Entry 5ZCL (X-ray diffraction, 2.66 A resolution); this record covers chains A and C.

Chain A:
Protein: Probable protein phosphatase 2C 50
Source organism: Oryza sativa subsp. japonica
Notes: EC 3.1.3.16
UniProt: Q6L5H6 (P2C50_ORYSJ); numbering as in UniProt (aligned over 58-385)
Sequence (328 residues; row label = number of the first residue in the row):
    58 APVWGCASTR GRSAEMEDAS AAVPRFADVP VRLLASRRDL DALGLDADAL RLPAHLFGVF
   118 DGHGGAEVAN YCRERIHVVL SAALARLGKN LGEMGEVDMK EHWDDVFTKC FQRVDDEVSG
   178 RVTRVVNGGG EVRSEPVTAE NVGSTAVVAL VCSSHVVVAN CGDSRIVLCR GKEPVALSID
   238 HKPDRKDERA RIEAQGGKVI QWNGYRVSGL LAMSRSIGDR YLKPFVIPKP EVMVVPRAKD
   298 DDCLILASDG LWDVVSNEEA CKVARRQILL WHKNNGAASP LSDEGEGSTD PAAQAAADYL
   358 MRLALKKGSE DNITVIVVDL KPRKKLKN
Unresolved in the structure: 334-343, 380-385
Sequence notes: engineered mutation Ala139 (Glu in Q6L5H6), Ala140 (Glu in Q6L5H6), Ala142 (Lys in Q6L5H6), Leu267 (Ile in Q6L5H6)
Swiss-Prot annotation at these positions:
  - motif: Val264 to Gly266, Leu268 (Modulates binding affinity to PYR/PYL/RCAR abscisic acid intracellular receptors)
  - binding site (Mn(2+)): Asp118, Gly119, Asp306, Asp368
  - mutagenesis: Ser265 (S265F: Decreases binding affinity to PYL3 15-fold; when associated with M-267; S265K: Abolishes interaction with PYR/PYL/RCAR abscisic acid intracellular receptors; when associated with K-267)
Cystine bridges: Cys226-Cys318
Metal / ion sites: Mg2+ site 1: Asp118, Asp368; Mg2+ site 2: Asp118, Gly119

Chain C:
Protein: ABA receptor RCAR3
Source organism: Oryza sativa
UniProt: K4N2F7 (K4N2F7_ORYSA); residues 30-204 here = UniProt positions 30-204
Sequence (175 residues; numbered 30 to 204; the number before each row is that of its first residue):
    30 ETEYVRRFHR HEPRDHQCSS AVAKHIKAPV HLVWSLVRRF DQPQLFKPFV SRCEMKGNIE
    90 IGSVREVNVK SGLPATRSTE RLELLDDNEH ILSVRFVGGD HRLKNYSSIL TVHPEVIDGR
   150 PGTLVIESFV VDVPEGNTKD ETCYFVEALL KCNLKSLAEV SERLVVKDQT EPLDR
Unresolved in the structure: 30-37, 196-204
Ligand contacts: (+)-abscisic acid (A8S; (2Z,4E)-5-[(1S)-1-hydroxy-2,6,6-trimethyl-4-oxocyclohex-2-en-1-yl]-3-methylpenta-2,4-dienoic acid): Lys76, Phe78, Val98, Leu102, Pro103, Ala104, Ser107, Glu109, Phe125, His130, Leu132, Tyr135, Glu156, Phe174, Val175, Leu178, Leu179, Asn182

Interface between chain A and chain C:
Pairs across the interface (38):
  Glu74(A) with Ser100(C), hydrogen bond
  His120(A) with Ser100(C); Gly101(C)
  Gly121(A) with Lys99(C); Ser100(C), hydrogen bond (backbone-side chain)
  Glu197(A) with Cys181(C); Lys184(C)
  Asn198(A) with Pro77(C), hydrogen bond (side chain-backbone); Phe78(C)
  Gly253(A) with Tyr173(C)
  Gly254(A) with Tyr173(C)
  Lys255(A) with Asp169(C), salt bridge; Tyr173(C)
  Ile257(A) with Asn166(C); Glu170(C)
  Gln258(A) with Arg131(C), hydrogen bond (backbone-side chain); Asn166(C), hydrogen bond (backbone-side chain)
  Trp259(A) with Pro103(C); Arg131(C); Leu132(C), hydrophobic; Pro163(C), hydrophobic; Asn166(C); Thr171(C); Phe174(C)
  Asn260(A) with Pro103(C), hydrogen bond (side chain-backbone)
  Arg263(A) with Leu102(C); Pro103(C)
  Ser265(A) with Tyr173(C); Phe174(C)
  Gly266(A) with Pro103(C); Phe174(C)
  Leu267(A) with Gly101(C); Pro103(C); Phe174(C), hydrophobic; Leu178(C), hydrophobic
  Leu268(A) with Gly101(C)
  Tyr278(A) with Phe78(C), hydrophobic
  Phe282(A) with Tyr173(C)
Also at the interface, not in a pair above, chain A (20 interface residues in all): Gly122
Also at the interface, not in a pair above, chain C (20 interface residues in all): Ala177

In short:
Chain A and chain C each contribute 20 residues to their interface, with 6 hydrogen bonds and 1 salt bridge.
Polar pairs include Lys255(A)-Asp169(C), Glu74(A)-Ser100(C) and Gly121(A)-Ser100(C). Bound to chain C:
(+)-abscisic acid. UniProt lists 4 Mn2+-binding residues and one mutagenesis site on chain A.
Chain A is Probable protein phosphatase 2C 50 (Oryza sativa subsp. japonica) and chain C is ABA receptor RCAR3
(Oryza sativa); the structure, Crystal structure of OsPP2C50 I267L:OsPYL/RCAR3 with (+)-ABA, was determined by
X-ray diffraction (same publication as 5ZCG and 5ZCH).
